PDB entry 5KBI | X-ray diffraction, 2.90 A resolution | chains A and B

== Chain A (and B) ==
Molecule: MopR
Source organism: Acinetobacter calcoaceticus
Notes: fragment: sensor domain, residues 1-229; chain B of this document is another copy of the same molecule, construct and numbering; everything in this record applies to it too
UniProtKB: Q43965 (Q43965_ACICA); residues 1-229 here = UniProt positions 1-229
Sequence (229 residues; numbered 1 to 229; the number before each row is that of its first residue):
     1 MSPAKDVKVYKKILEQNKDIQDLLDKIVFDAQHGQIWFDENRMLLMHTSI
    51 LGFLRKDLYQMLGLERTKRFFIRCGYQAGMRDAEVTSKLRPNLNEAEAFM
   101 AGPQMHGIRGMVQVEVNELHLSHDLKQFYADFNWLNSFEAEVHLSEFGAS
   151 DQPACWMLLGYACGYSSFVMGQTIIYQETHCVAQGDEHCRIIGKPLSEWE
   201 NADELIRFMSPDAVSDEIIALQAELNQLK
Disordered / not traced: 1-14, 201-210, 227-229 (chain B: 1-15, 203-207, 222-229)
Swiss-Prot annotation at these positions:
  - binding site (phenol): His106, Trp134
  - binding site (Zn(2+)): Cys155, Glu178, Cys181, Cys189
  - mutagenesis: His106 (H106A: 17-fold increase in Kd for phenol), Trp134 (W134A: 6-fold increase in Kd for phenol), Glu178 (E178A: Exhibits extremely low solubility), Cys189 (C189A: Exhibits extremely low solubility)
Bound ions: Zn2+: Cys155, Glu178, Cys181, Cys189
Residues lining bound ligands: catechol (CAQ): Phe99, Gly102, Pro103, His106, Val112, Val114, Phe132, Trp134, Tyr161, Ala162, Tyr165, Ser166, Tyr176, Ile191

== Chain A / chain B interface ==
Residue-residue contacts (99):
  Gln16(A) - Gln32(B)
  Asn17(A) - Gln32(B)
  Phe29(A) - Phe29(B)  hydrophobic
  Ala31(A) - Gly107(B)
  Gln32(A) - Asn17(B)
  Gln32(A) - Ile20(B)
  Gln32(A) - Gln113(B)
  His33(A) - Gln113(B)  hydrogen bond
  His33(A) - Leu135(B)
  His33(A) - Asn136(B)  hydrogen bond (backbone-side chain)
  Gly34(A) - Gly107(B)
  Gly34(A) - Gly110(B)
  Gly34(A) - Met111(B)  hydrogen bond (backbone-backbone)
  Gly34(A) - Val112(B)
  Gly34(A) - Gln113(B)
  Gln35(A) - Gly110(B)
  Gln35(A) - Asn136(B)
  Ile36(A) - Ile108(B)
  Ile36(A) - Arg109(B)
  Ile36(A) - Gly110(B)
  Arg42(A) - Thr48(B)
  Arg42(A) - Gly110(B)  hydrogen bond (side chain-backbone)
  Arg42(A) - Met111(B)
  Arg42(A) - Asn136(B)  hydrogen bond (side chain-backbone)
  Arg42(A) - Ser137(B)
  Arg42(A) - Phe138(B)
  Arg42(A) - Glu141(B)  salt bridge
  Met43(A) - Leu45(B)  hydrophobic
  Met43(A) - Met46(B)
  Met43(A) - His47(B)
  Met43(A) - Gly110(B)
  Leu44(A) - Leu44(B)
  Leu44(A) - Leu45(B)
  Leu44(A) - Met46(B)  hydrogen bond (backbone-backbone)
  Leu44(A) - Thr48(B)
  Leu44(A) - Leu51(B)  hydrophobic
  Leu44(A) - Arg109(B)
  Leu44(A) - Gly110(B)
  Leu44(A) - Phe138(B)  hydrophobic
  Leu45(A) - Met43(B)  hydrophobic
  Leu45(A) - Leu44(B)
  Leu45(A) - Arg109(B)  hydrogen bond (backbone-backbone)
  Leu45(A) - Met111(B)
  Met46(A) - Met43(B)
  Met46(A) - Leu44(B)  hydrogen bond (backbone-backbone)
  Met46(A) - Met46(B)  hydrophobic
  His47(A) - Asn41(B)  hydrogen bond
  His47(A) - Met43(B)
  His47(A) - Arg81(B)
  His47(A) - Asp82(B)  salt bridge
  His47(A) - Arg109(B)  hydrogen bond
  Thr48(A) - Arg42(B)  hydrogen bond (backbone-backbone)
  Thr48(A) - Leu44(B)
  Ile50(A) - Cys74(B)  hydrophobic
  Ile50(A) - Gln77(B)
  Ile50(A) - Ala78(B)
  Leu51(A) - Leu44(B)  hydrophobic
  Leu51(A) - Met46(B)  hydrophobic
  Asp57(A) - Phe70(B)
  Asp57(A) - Arg73(B)  salt bridge
  Met61(A) - Arg66(B)
  Arg66(A) - Met61(B)
  Phe70(A) - Ile50(B)
  Phe70(A) - Leu54(B)  hydrophobic
  Phe70(A) - Asp57(B)
  Arg73(A) - Phe53(B)
  Arg73(A) - Asp57(B)  salt bridge
  Cys74(A) - Ile50(B)  hydrophobic
  Gln77(A) - Ser49(B)
  Gln77(A) - Phe53(B)
  Ala78(A) - His47(B)
  Arg81(A) - His47(B)
  Asp82(A) - His47(B)  salt bridge
  Gly107(A) - Ala31(B)
  Gly107(A) - Gly34(B)
  Ile108(A) - Ile36(B)
  Arg109(A) - Ile36(B)
  Arg109(A) - Leu44(B)
  Arg109(A) - Leu45(B)  hydrogen bond (backbone-backbone)
  Arg109(A) - Met46(B)
  Arg109(A) - His47(B)
  Gly110(A) - Gly34(B)
  Gly110(A) - Ile36(B)
  Gly110(A) - Arg42(B)  hydrogen bond (backbone-side chain)
  Gly110(A) - Met43(B)
  Gly110(A) - Leu44(B)
  Met111(A) - Gly34(B)
  Met111(A) - Arg42(B)
  Met111(A) - Leu44(B)  hydrophobic
  Met111(A) - Leu45(B)
  Gln113(A) - Gln32(B)
  Gln113(A) - His33(B)
  Asn136(A) - His33(B)
  Asn136(A) - Gln35(B)
  Asn136(A) - Arg42(B)  hydrogen bond (backbone-side chain)
  Ser137(A) - Arg42(B)
  Phe138(A) - Arg42(B)
  Phe138(A) - Leu44(B)  hydrophobic
  Glu141(A) - Arg42(B)  salt bridge
Other interface residues (no listed pair), chain A (48 interface residues in all): Ile20, Asn41, Ser49, Phe53, Leu54, Leu58, Leu62, Phe71, Val112, Met157
Other interface residues (no listed pair), chain B (46 interface residues in all): Ile27, Phe38

== In short ==
Chain A and chain B form an interface of 48 and 46 residues respectively; the contacts include 14 hydrogen
bonds and 6 salt bridges. Among the polar pairs are Arg42(A)-Glu141(B), His47(A)-Asp82(B) and
Asp57(A)-Arg73(B). Bound to chain A: catechol.
Chain A and chain B are both MopR (Acinetobacter calcoaceticus); the structure, Crystal structure of the
aromatic sensor domain of mopr in complex with catachol, was determined by X-ray diffraction, deposited
together with 5KBE and 5KBH.
